2OL3 - chains B and H of the 5 polymer chains in the assembly; structure by X-ray diffraction, 2.90 A resolution.

== Chain B ==
Name: BM3.3 T-cell receptor beta-chain
From: Mus musculus
UniProt: P04214 (TVB6_MOUSE); the construct lacks a stretch of the UniProt sequence and is renumbered around it, so the offset changes along the chain: 1-30 = UniProt 22-51; 31-87 = UniProt 53-109; 90-96 = UniProt 110-116
Sequence (113 residues; numbered 1 to 117 plus 1 insertion-coded residue; 5 numbers in that range are skipped by the numbering (no residue carries them; nothing is unmodelled there); the number before each row is that of its first residue):
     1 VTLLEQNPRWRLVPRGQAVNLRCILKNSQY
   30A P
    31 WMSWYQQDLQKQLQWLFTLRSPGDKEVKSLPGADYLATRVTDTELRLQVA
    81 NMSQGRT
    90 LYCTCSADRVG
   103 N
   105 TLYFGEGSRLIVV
Cystine bridges: Cys-23/Cys-92
From the paper describing this entry:
  - conformationally variable residues: Thr-93

== Chain H ==
Name: Allogeneic H-2KBM8 MHC class I molecule
From: Mus musculus
Notes: fragment: extracellular domains (alpha1, alpha2, alpha3)
UniProt: P01901 (HA1B_MOUSE); residues 1-279 here correspond to UniProt positions 22-300 (UniProt number = residue number + 21)
Sequence (279 residues; numbered 1 to 279; the number before each row is that of its first residue):
     1 GPHSLRYFVTAVSRPGLGEPRFISVGYVDNTEFVRFDSDAENPRYEPRAR
    51 WMEQEGPEYWERETQKAKGNEQSFRVDLRTLLGYYNQSKGGSHTIQVISG
   101 CEVGSDGRLLRGYQQYAYDGCDYIALNEDLKTWTAADMAALITKHKWEQA
   151 GEAERLRAYLEGTCVEWLRRYLKNGNATLLRTDSPKAHVTHHSRPEDKVT
   201 LRCWALGFYPADITLTWQLNGEELIQDMELVETRPAGDGTFQKWASVVVP
   251 LGKEQYYTCHVYHQGLPEPLTLRWEPPPS
Unresolved in the structure: 277-279
Cystine bridges: Cys-203/Cys-259
Swiss-Prot annotation at these positions:
  - region: Glu-275 to Ser-279 (Connecting peptide)
  - glycosylation (N-linked (GlcNAc...) asparagine): Asn-86, Asn-176
From the paper describing this entry:
  - conformationally variable residues (order/disorder transition, side-chain flip): Tyr-45, Asn-70

== Chain B / chain H interface ==
Contacting residue pairs - 9 pairs, chain B then chain H:
  Arg-50(B) with Val-76(H); Thr-80(H)
  Ser-51(B) with Val-76(H); Arg-79(H), hydrogen bond
  Asp-97(B) with Ala-150(H)
  Arg-98(B) with Gly-69(H), hydrogen bond (side chain-backbone); Asn-70(H), hydrogen bond; Ser-73(H)
  Val-99(B) with Arg-155(H)
Also at the interface, not in a pair above, chain B (6 interface residues in all): Gln-29
Also at the interface, not in a pair above, chain H (9 interface residues in all): Lys-146
Interface features reported in the paper:
  - specific contacts: Arg-50(B)/Val-76(H), Ser-51(B)/Arg-79(H), Arg-98(B)/Gly-69(H), Arg-98(B)/Asn-70(H), Arg-98(B)/Ser-73(H), Val-99(B)/Arg-155(H)

== Overview ==
6 residues of chain B and 9 residues of chain H are in contact, with 3 hydrogen bonds. Among the polar pairs
are Ser-51(B)/Arg-79(H), Arg-98(B)/Gly-69(H) and Arg-98(B)/Asn-70(H). The paper describes contacts between
Arg-50(B) and Val-76(H), Ser-51(B) and Arg-79(H) and Arg-98(B) and Gly-69(H) among others. From the paper:
conformational variability at Thr-93(B) and Tyr-45(H) among others.
Here chain B is BM3.3 T-cell receptor beta-chain and chain H is Allogeneic H-2KBM8 MHC class I molecule, both
from Mus musculus. Entry 2OL3 (crystal structure of BM3.3 ScFV TCR in complex with PBM8-H-2KBM8 MHC class I
molecule) was determined by X-ray diffraction.
